4XK9 - chains A and B of the 5 polymer chains in the assembly; structure by X-ray diffraction, 2.20 A resolution.

[Chain A (and B)]
Name: Soluble acetylcholine receptor
Organism: Aplysia californica
Notes: chain B of this document is another copy of the same molecule, construct and numbering; everything in this record applies to it too
Reference sequence: Q8WSF8 (Q8WSF8_APLCA); residues 1-219 here correspond to UniProt positions 18-236 (UniProt number = residue number + 17)
Amino-acid sequence (228 residues; numbered -8 to 219; the number before each row is that of its first residue; numbers below 1 keep their minus sign (Asp-8 is residue -8)):
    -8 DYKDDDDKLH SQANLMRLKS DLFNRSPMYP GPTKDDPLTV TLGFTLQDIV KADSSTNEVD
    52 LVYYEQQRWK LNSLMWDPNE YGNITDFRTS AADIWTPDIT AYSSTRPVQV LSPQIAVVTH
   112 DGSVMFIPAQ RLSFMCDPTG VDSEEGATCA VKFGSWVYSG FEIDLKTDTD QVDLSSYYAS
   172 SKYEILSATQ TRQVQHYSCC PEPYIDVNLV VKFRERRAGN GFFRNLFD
Disordered / not traced: -8 to -2, 209-219 (chain B: -8 to -5, 209-219)
Sequence notes: expression tag (-8 to 0)
Disulfides: Cys127-Cys140, Cys190-Cys191
Ligand contacts:
  - Pinnatoxin G (41J), molecule 1: Thr36, Gln38, Tyr55, Gln57, Arg79, Val108, Met116, Ile118, Asp164, Ser167
  - Pinnatoxin G (41J), molecule 2: Tyr93, Ser146, Trp147, Val148, Tyr188, Cys190, Cys191, Glu193, Tyr195
What the authors report for this chain:
  - binding site for Pinnatoxin G: Thr36, Tyr55, Arg79, Tyr93, Val108, Ile118, Trp147, Val148, Asp164, Ser166, Ser167, Tyr188, Cys190, Cys191, Tyr195
  - specificity-determining residues: Tyr55, Ser167 (proposed by the authors, not directly observed)

[How chain A and chain B interact]
Pairs across the interface (55):
  Lys-1(A) - Asp27(B)
  Ser2(A) - Thr24(B)  hydrogen bond
  Ser2(A) - Asp26(B)
  Ser2(A) - Asp27(B)
  Gln3(A) - Tyr20(B)
  Gln3(A) - Pro21(B)
  Gln3(A) - Gly22(B)  hydrogen bond (side chain-backbone)
  Gln3(A) - Asp27(B)  hydrogen bond
  Leu6(A) - Pro21(B)  hydrophobic
  Leu6(A) - Thr24(B)
  Met7(A) - Pro18(B)  hydrophobic
  Met7(A) - Pro21(B)  hydrophobic
  Lys10(A) - Pro21(B)
  Gln38(A) - Tyr93(B)  hydrogen bond (side chain-backbone)
  Gln38(A) - Ser94(B)
  Gln38(A) - Met126(B)
  Asp39(A) - Met126(B)
  Val41(A) - Thr47(B)
  Val41(A) - Glu49(B)
  Val53(A) - Ser95(B)
  Val53(A) - Met126(B)  hydrophobic
  Tyr55(A) - Tyr93(B)  hydrogen bond (side chain-backbone)
  Tyr55(A) - Trp147(B)  hydrophobic
  Asp77(A) - Lys25(B)  salt bridge
  Asp77(A) - Glu153(B)
  Arg79(A) - Val148(B)  hydrogen bond (side chain-backbone)
  Arg79(A) - Tyr149(B)
  Arg79(A) - Glu153(B)  salt bridge
  Gln100(A) - Arg97(B)  hydrogen bond
  Gln100(A) - Pro98(B)
  Val101(A) - Pro98(B)
  Leu102(A) - Thr91(B)
  Leu102(A) - Ser95(B)
  Leu102(A) - Arg97(B)
  Leu102(A) - Pro98(B)
  Ser103(A) - Trp147(B)
  Pro104(A) - Asp89(B)
  Pro104(A) - Thr91(B)
  Pro104(A) - Trp147(B)
  Ile106(A) - Asp89(B)
  Ile106(A) - Val148(B)  hydrophobic
  Ile118(A) - Trp147(B)  hydrogen bond (backbone-side chain)
  Ala120(A) - Trp147(B)  hydrophobic
  Arg122(A) - Glu49(B)  salt bridge
  Arg122(A) - Thr96(B)  hydrogen bond (side chain-backbone)
  Arg122(A) - Arg97(B)
  Tyr169(A) - Met126(B)
  Tyr169(A) - Cys127(B)  hydrogen bond (side chain-backbone)
  Tyr169(A) - Asp128(B)  hydrogen bond (side chain-backbone)
  Ser171(A) - Asn48(B)  hydrogen bond (backbone-side chain)
  Ser171(A) - Asp128(B)
  Lys173(A) - Ser45(B)  hydrogen bond (side chain-backbone)
  Lys173(A) - Ser46(B)
  Lys173(A) - Thr47(B)
  Lys173(A) - Asn48(B)
Interface residues without a listed pair, chain A (31 interface residues in all): Lys42, Asp51, Gly73, Thr76, Val108, Ser172
Interface residues without a listed pair, chain B (30 interface residues in all): Met19, Pro23

[Overview]
The interface between chain A and chain B involves 31 residues on one side and 30 on the other, with 13
hydrogen bonds and 3 salt bridges. Polar contacts include Asp77(A)-Lys25(B), Arg79(A)-Glu153(B) and
Arg122(A)-Glu49(B). The paper reports a binding site for Pinnatoxin G at Thr36(A), Tyr55(A) and Arg79(A) among
others; specificity determinants Tyr55(A) and Ser167(A).
Chain A and chain B are both Soluble acetylcholine receptor (Aplysia californica); the structure, Crystal
structure of A-AChBP in complex with pinnatoxin G, was determined by X-ray diffraction, deposited together
with 4XHE.
